7LN5 - chains D and G of the 7 polymer chains in the assembly; structure by electron microscopy, 3.09 A resolution.

== Chain D ==
Molecule: Transitional endoplasmic reticulum ATPase
Organism: Homo sapiens
Notes: EC 3.6.4.6
Reference sequence: P55072 (TERA_HUMAN); residue numbers follow UniProt; this construct covers 1-806
Sequence (806 residues; each row starts with the number of its first residue):
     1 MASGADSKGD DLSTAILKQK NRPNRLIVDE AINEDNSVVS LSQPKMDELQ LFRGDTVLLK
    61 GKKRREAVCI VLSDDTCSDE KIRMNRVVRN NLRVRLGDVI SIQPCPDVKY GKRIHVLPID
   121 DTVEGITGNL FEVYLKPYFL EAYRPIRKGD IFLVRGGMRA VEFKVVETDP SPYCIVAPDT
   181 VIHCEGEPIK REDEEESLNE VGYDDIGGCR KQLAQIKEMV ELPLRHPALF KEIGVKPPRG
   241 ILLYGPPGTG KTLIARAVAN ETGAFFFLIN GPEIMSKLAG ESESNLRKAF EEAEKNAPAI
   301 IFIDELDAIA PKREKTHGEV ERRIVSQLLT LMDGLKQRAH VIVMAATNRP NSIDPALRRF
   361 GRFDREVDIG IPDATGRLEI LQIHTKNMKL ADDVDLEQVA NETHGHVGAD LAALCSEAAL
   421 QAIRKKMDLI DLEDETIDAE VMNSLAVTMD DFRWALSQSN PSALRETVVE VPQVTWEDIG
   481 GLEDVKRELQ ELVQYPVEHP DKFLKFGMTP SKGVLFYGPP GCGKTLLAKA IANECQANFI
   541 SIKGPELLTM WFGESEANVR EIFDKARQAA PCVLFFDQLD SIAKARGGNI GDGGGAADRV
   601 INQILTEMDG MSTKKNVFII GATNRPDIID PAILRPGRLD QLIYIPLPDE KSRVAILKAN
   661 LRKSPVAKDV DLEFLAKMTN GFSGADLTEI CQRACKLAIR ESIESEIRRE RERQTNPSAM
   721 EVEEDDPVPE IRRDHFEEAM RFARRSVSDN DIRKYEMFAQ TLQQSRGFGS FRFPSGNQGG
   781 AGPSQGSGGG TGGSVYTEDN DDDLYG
Disordered / not traced: 1-11, 715-726, 776-806
Construct notes: engineered mutation E232 (Ala in P55072), Q578 (Glu in P55072)
UniProt features mapped onto this chain:
  - region: T797 to G806 (Interaction with UBXN6)
  - motif: D802 to G806 (PIM motif)
  - binding site (ATP): P247 to L253, N348, H384, G521 to L526
  - modified residue: A2 (N-acetylalanine), S3 (Phosphoserine), S7 (Phosphoserine), S13 (Phosphoserine), S37 (Phosphoserine), K315 (N6,N6,N6-trimethyllysine), T436 (Phosphothreonine), S462 (Phosphoserine), K502 (N6-acetyllysine), K505 (N6-acetyllysine), K668 (N6-acetyllysine), S702 (Phosphoserine), K754 (N6-acetyllysine), S770 (Phosphoserine), S775 (Phosphoserine), S787 (Phosphoserine), Y805 (Phosphotyrosine)
  - cross-link (Glycyl lysine isopeptide (Lys-Gly)): K8 (interchain with G-Cter in SUMO2), K18 (interchain with G-Cter in SUMO2)
  - natural variant: R95 (R95G: In IBMPFD1), G97 (G97E: In CMT2Y), I126 (I126F: In IBMPFD1; uncertain significance), R155 (R155C: In IBMPFD1; R155H: In FTDALS6 and IBMPFD1; R155L: In IBMPFD1; R155P: In IBMPFD1; R155S: In IBMPFD1), R159 (R159G: In FTDALS6; R159H: In IBMPFD1), A160 (A160T: In IBMPFD1; uncertain significance), E185 (E185K: In CMT2Y), R191 (R191Q: In FTDALS6 and IBMPFD1), L198 (L198W: In IBMPFD1), E232 (A232E: In IBMPFD1; this construct carries the variant), I254 (I254F: In IBMPFD1; uncertain significance), I369 (I369T: In IBMPFD1; uncertain significance), 2 further natural variant entries in UniProt
  - mutagenesis: F52 to D55 (Abolishes interaction with NPLOC4; when associated with A-110), R53 (R53A: Minor effect on affinity for ATP and ADP), R86 (R86A: Strongly increased affinity for ATP. Strongly reduced affinity for ADP), Y110 (Y110A: Abolishes interaction with NPLOC4; when associated with 52-A--A-55), R113 to H115 (Severely reduced binding to DERL1), F131 (F131R: Severely reduced binding to DERL1), L140 (L140D: Severely reduced binding to DERL1), D179 (D179R: No effect on binding to DERL1), H183 (H183W: Severely reduced binding to DERL1), K251 (K251Q: Impairs ERAD degradation of HMGCR and does not inhibit interaction with RHBDD1; when associated with Q-524), E305 (E305Q: Defect in ubiquitin-dependent protein degradation by the proteasome; when associated with Q-578), K312 (K312A: Does not affect methylation by VCPKMT), 7 further mutagenesis entries in UniProt
Metal / ion sites: Mg2+ site 1: T252 (together with ATP); Mg2+ site 2: T525 (together with ATP)
Small-molecule neighbours:
  - ATP (adenosine-5'-triphosphate), molecule 1: D205, I206, G207, C209, P246, P247, G248, T249, G250, K251, T252, L253, R256, E305, N348, I380, I383, H384, G408, A409
  - ATP, molecule 2: D333, A356, R359, F360, R362
  - ATP, molecule 3: D478, I479, G480, L482, P519, P520, G521, C522, G523, K524, T525, L526, Q578, N624, I656, N660, G684, A685, T688
  - ATP, molecule 4: D609, R635, R638
Reported in the primary citation:
  - binding site for ATP: R256, D333, R362, D609, R638
  - mutagenesis - W551A/F552A, R599A: abolished catalytic activity
  - mutagenesis - I590A/D592A: unchanged catalytic activity
  - contacts within the chain: F552-R599 (pi stacking)
  - self-association interface (contacts with another copy of this molecule); pairs are residue here / residue on that copy: W551-H317 (pi stacking)
  - disease-associated variants - A232E: increased catalytic activity (citing earlier work)
  - mutagenesis - E578Q: decreased catalytic activity (citing earlier work)
  - mutagenesis - L464A: decreased catalytic activity

== Chain G ==
Molecule: polyubiquitinated Ub-Eos
Organism: Mus musculus
Sequence (22 residues; each row starts with the number of its first residue; X marks 22 residues of unknown identity (built as UNK)):
     1 XXXXXXXXXX XXXXXXXXXX XX

== How chain D and chain G interact ==
Chain D residues in contact with chain G, 12 residues: K277, L278, A279, H317, V320, M550, W551, F552, I590, G591, G593, G594
Interface features reported in the paper:
  - interface residues, chain D: H317(D), M550(D), W551(D), F552(D)

== Overview ==
Chain D and chain G make no direct contact in this assembly. Chain D binds 4 copies of ATP. The paper reports
a binding site for ATP at R256(D), D333(D) and R362(D) among others; W551A/F552A and R599A of chain D abolish
catalytic activity; 6 substitutions were tested in all.
Here chain D is Transitional endoplasmic reticulum ATPase (Homo sapiens) and chain G is polyubiquitinated
Ub-Eos (Mus musculus). Entry 7LN5 (Cryo-EM structure of human p97 in complex with Npl4/Ufd1 and
polyubiquitinated Ub-Eos (CHAPSO, Class 1, Close ...) was determined by electron microscopy, deposited
together with 7LMZ, 7LN0, 7LN1, 7LN2, 7LN3, 7LN4 and 7LN6.
